Entry 4ODS (X-ray diffraction, 1.94 A resolution); this record covers chains H and L.

[Chain H]
Protein: S55-3 Fab (IgG2b) heavy chain
Organism: Mus musculus
Notes: antibody fragment or engineered binder
Sequence (222 residues; numbered 1 to 213 plus 9 insertion-coded residues; the number before each row is that of its first residue; a row labelled like 82A-82C holds insertion residues (82A, then the next letters in order)):
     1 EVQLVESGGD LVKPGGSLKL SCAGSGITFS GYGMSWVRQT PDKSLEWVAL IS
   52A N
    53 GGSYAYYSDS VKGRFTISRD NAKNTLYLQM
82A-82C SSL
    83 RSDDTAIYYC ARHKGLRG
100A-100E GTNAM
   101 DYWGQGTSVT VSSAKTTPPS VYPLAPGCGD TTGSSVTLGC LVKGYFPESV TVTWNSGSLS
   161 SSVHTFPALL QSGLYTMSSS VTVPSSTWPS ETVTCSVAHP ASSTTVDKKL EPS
Disordered / not traced: 158-160
Disulfide bonds: Cys22-Cys92, Cys140-Cys195

[Chain L]
Protein: S55-3 Fab (IgG2b) heavy chain
Organism: Mus musculus
Notes: antibody fragment or engineered binder
Sequence (218 residues; row label = number of the first residue in the row; a row labelled like 27A-27D holds insertion residues (27A, then the next letters in order)):
     1 DIVLTQSPAS LAVSLGQRAT IFCRASE
27A-27D TVDS
    28 YGNSFMHWYQ QKPGQPPKLL IYRASNLESG IPARFSGSGS RTDFTLTINP VEADDVATYY
    88 CQQSNEDPRT FGGGTKLEIK RADAAPTVSI FPPSSEQLTS GGASVVCFLN NFYPKDINVK
   148 WKIDGSERQN GVLNSWTDQN SKDSTYSMSS TLTLTKDEYE RHNSYTCEAT HKTSTSPIVK
   208 SFNRNEC
Disulfide bonds: Cys23-Cys88, Cys134-Cys194

[Interface between chain H and chain L]
Disulfides between the chains: Cys128(H)-Cys214(L)
Residue-residue contacts - 85 pairs, chain H then chain L:
  Glu1(H) - Pro43(L)
  Gln39(H) - Gln38(L)  hydrogen bond
  Ser44(H) - Tyr87(L)
  Ser44(H) - Gly100(L)
  Leu45(H) - Gln38(L)
  Leu45(H) - Pro44(L)  hydrophobic
  Leu45(H) - Tyr87(L)  hydrogen bond (backbone-side chain)
  Leu45(H) - Phe98(L)
  Trp47(H) - Gln89(L)
  Trp47(H) - Pro95(L)  hydrophobic
  Trp47(H) - Arg96(L)
  Trp47(H) - Phe98(L)
  Leu50(H) - Asp94(L)
  Leu50(H) - Arg96(L)
  Tyr56(H) - Asp94(L)  hydrogen bond
  Tyr58(H) - Asp94(L)
  Tyr58(H) - Pro95(L)
  Tyr91(H) - Gln42(L)
  Tyr91(H) - Pro43(L)  hydrophobic
  His95(H) - Arg96(L)
  Lys96(H) - Tyr49(L)
  Lys96(H) - Glu55(L)  salt bridge
  Leu98(H) - Tyr49(L)  hydrophobic
  Leu98(H) - Arg50(L)  hydrogen bond (backbone-side chain)
  Arg99(H) - Arg50(L)  hydrogen bond (backbone-side chain)
  Gly100(H) - Tyr28(L)
  Gly100(H) - Phe32(L)
  Gly100(H) - Arg50(L)
  Gly100A(H) - Tyr28(L)
  Gly100A(H) - Phe32(L)
  Gly100A(H) - Arg50(L)  hydrogen bond (backbone-side chain)
  Thr100B(H) - Phe32(L)
  Thr100B(H) - Arg50(L)  hydrogen bond (backbone-side chain)
  Thr100B(H) - Ser91(L)  hydrogen bond
  Thr100B(H) - Arg96(L)
  Asn100C(H) - His34(L)
  Asn100C(H) - Arg50(L)
  Asn100C(H) - Arg96(L)  hydrogen bond (backbone-side chain)
  Ala100D(H) - His34(L)
  Ala100D(H) - Tyr36(L)
  Ala100D(H) - Leu46(L)  hydrophobic
  Ala100D(H) - Tyr49(L)  hydrophobic
  Met100E(H) - Tyr36(L)  hydrogen bond (backbone-side chain)
  Met100E(H) - Leu46(L)
  Met100E(H) - Gln89(L)
  Met100E(H) - Phe98(L)  hydrophobic
  Asp101(H) - Leu46(L)
  Asp101(H) - Glu55(L)
  Trp103(H) - Tyr36(L)  hydrophobic
  Trp103(H) - Pro44(L)
  Gly104(H) - Pro43(L)
  Gln105(H) - Pro43(L)
  Tyr122(H) - Ser121(L)
  Tyr122(H) - Gln124(L)
  Tyr122(H) - Ser127(L)  hydrogen bond
  Pro123(H) - Ser121(L)
  Pro123(H) - Glu123(L)
  Leu124(H) - Phe118(L)
  Leu124(H) - Phe135(L)  hydrophobic
  Ala125(H) - Phe118(L)
  Ala125(H) - Pro119(L)
  Gly127(H) - Pro119(L)
  Cys128(H) - Cys214(L)  disulfide
  Gly129(H) - Cys214(L)  hydrogen bond (backbone-side chain)
  Thr137(H) - Phe118(L)
  Leu141(H) - Ser131(L)
  His164(H) - Asn137(L)
  His164(H) - Asn138(L)
  His164(H) - Ser174(L)  hydrogen bond
  Thr165(H) - Thr164(L)
  Phe166(H) - Phe135(L)  hydrophobic
  Phe166(H) - Asn137(L)
  Phe166(H) - Ser162(L)
  Phe166(H) - Thr164(L)
  Phe166(H) - Ser174(L)
  Phe166(H) - Met175(L)
  Phe166(H) - Ser176(L)
  Pro167(H) - Ser162(L)  hydrogen bond (backbone-side chain)
  Pro167(H) - Trp163(L)
  Leu169(H) - Asn161(L)
  Leu169(H) - Ser162(L)
  Gln171(H) - Leu160(L)
  Ser178(H) - Phe135(L)
  Ser180(H) - Phe135(L)
  Lys208(H) - Glu123(L)  salt bridge
Interface residues without a listed pair, chain H (51 interface residues in all): Val37, Glu46, Tyr59, Asp61, Pro126, Asp130, Leu138, Gly139, Lys143, Ser179
Interface residues without a listed pair, chain L (46 interface residues in all): Asp1, Asn92, Ser116, Ile117, Val133, Thr180, Lys207

[Overview]
51 residues of chain H and 46 residues of chain L are in contact, with 1 disulfide bond, 14 hydrogen bonds and
2 salt bridges. Among the polar pairs are Lys96(H)-Glu55(L), Lys208(H)-Glu123(L) and Gln39(H)-Gln38(L).
Chain H is S55-3 Fab (IgG2b) heavy chain and chain L is S55-3 Fab (IgG2b) heavy chain, both from Mus musculus;
the structure, Unliganded Fab structure of lipid A-specific antibody S55-3, was determined by X-ray
diffraction together with 4ODT, 4ODU, 4ODV, 4ODW, 4Z8F and 4Z95 from the same study.
